PDB entry 7NAU | electron microscopy, 3.78 A resolution | chains A and C of the 21 polymer chains in the assembly

Chain A:
Molecule: 16S rRNA
Source organism: Escherichia coli (strain K12)
Sequence (1542 nucleotides; numbered 1 to 1542; the number before each row is that of its first residue):
     1 AAAUUGAAGAGUUUGAUCAUGGCUCAGAUUGAACGCUGGCGGCAGGCCUA
    51 ACACAUGCAAGUCGAACGGUAACAGGAAGAAGCUUGCUUCUUUGCUGACG
   101 AGUGGCGGACGGGUGAGUAAUGUCUGGGAAACUGCCUGAUGGAGGGGGAU
   151 AACUACUGGAAACGGUAGCUAAUACCGCAUAACGUCGCAAGACCAAAGAG
   201 GGGGACCUUCGGGCCUCUUGCCAUCGGAUGUGCCCAGAUGGGAUUAGCUA
   251 GUAGGUGGGGUAACGGCUCACCUAGGCGACGAUCCCUAGCUGGUCUGAGA
   301 GGAUGACCAGCCACACUGGAACUGAGACACGGUCCAGACUCCUACGGGAG
   351 GCAGCAGUGGGGAAUAUUGCACAAUGGGCGCAAGCCUGAUGCAGCCAUGC
   401 CGCGUGUAUGAAGAAGGCCUUCGGGUUGUAAAGUACUUUCAGCGGGGAGG
   451 AAGGGAGUAAAGUUAAUACCUUUGCUCAUUGACGUUACCCGCAGAAGAAG
   501 CACCGGCUAACUCCGUGCCAGCAGCCXCGGUAAUACGGAGGGUGCAAGCG
   551 UUAAUCGGAAUUACUGGGCGUAAAGCGCACGCAGGCGGUUUGUUAAGUCA
   601 GAUGUGAAAUCCCCGGGCUCAACCUGGGAACUGCAUCUGAUACUGGCAAG
   651 CUUGAGUCUCGUAGAGGGGGGUAGAAUUCCAGGUGUAGCGGUGAAAUGCG
   701 UAGAGAUCUGGAGGAAUACCGGUGGCGAAGGCGGCCCCCUGGACGAAGAC
   751 UGACGCUCAGGUGCGAAAGCGUGGGGAGCAAACAGGAUUAGAUACCCUGG
   801 UAGUCCACGCCGUAAACGAUGUCGACUUGGAGGUUGUGCCCUUGAGGCGU
   851 GGCUUCCGGAGCUAACGCGUUAAGUCGACCGCCUGGGGAGUACGGCCGCA
   901 AGGUUAAAACUCAAAUGAAUUGACGGGGGCCCGCACAAGCGGUGGAGCAU
   951 GUGGUUUAAUUCGAUGXAACGCGAAGAACCUUACCUGGUCUUGACAUCCA
  1001 CGGAAGUUUUCAGAGAUGAGAAUGUGCCUUCGGGAACCGUGAGACAGGUG
  1051 CUGCAUGGCUGUCGUCAGCUCGUGUUGUGAAAUGUUGGGUUAAGUCCCGC
  1101 AACGAGCGCAACCCUUAUCCUUUGUUGCCAGCGGUCCGGCCGGGAACUCA
  1151 AAGGAGACUGCCAGUGAUAAACUGGAGGAAGGUGGGGAUGACGUCAAGUC
  1201 AUCAUGGCCCUUACGACCAGGGCUACACACGUGCUACAAUGGCGCAUACA
  1251 AAGAGAAGCGACCUCGCGAGAGCAAGCGGACCUCAUAAAGUGCGUCGUAG
  1301 UCCGGAUUGGAGUCUGCAACUCGACUCCAUGAAGUCGGAAUCGCUAGUAA
  1351 UCGUGGAUCAGAAUGCCACGGUGAAUACGUUCCCGGGCCUUGUACACACC
  1401 GCCCGUXACACCAUGGGAGUGGGUUGCAAAAGAAGUAGGUAGCUUAACCU
  1451 UCGGGAGGGCGCUUACCACUUUGUGAUUCAUGACUGGGGUGAAGUCGUAA
  1501 CAAGGUAACCGUAGGGGAACCUGCGGUUGGAUCACCUCCUUA
Unresolved in the structure: 1401-1408, 1492-1501, 1541-1542
Modified residues: PSU (pseudouridine-5'-monophosphate) at position 516, G7M (N7-methyl-guanosine-5'-monophosphate) at position 527, 2MG (2N-methylguanosine-5'-monophosphate) at position 966, 5MC (5-methylcytidine-5'-monophosphate) at position 967, 2MG (2N-methylguanosine-5'-monophosphate) at position 1207, 4OC (4n,o2'-methylcytidine-5'-monophosphate) at position 1402, 5MC (5-methylcytidine-5'-monophosphate) at position 1407, UR3 (3-methyluridine-5'-monophoshate) at position 1498, 2MG (2N-methylguanosine-5'-monophosphate) at position 1516, MA6 (6N-dimethyladenosine-5'-monophoshate) at position 1518, MA6 (6N-dimethyladenosine-5'-monophoshate) at position 1519
Reported in the primary citation:
  - conformationally variable residues (order/disorder transition): A1492 to A1493

Chain C:
Name: 30S ribosomal protein S3
Source organism: Escherichia coli (strain K12)
UniProt: P0A7V3 (RS3_ECOLI); numbering as in UniProt (aligned over 1-233)
Amino-acid sequence (233 residues; each row starts with the number of its first residue):
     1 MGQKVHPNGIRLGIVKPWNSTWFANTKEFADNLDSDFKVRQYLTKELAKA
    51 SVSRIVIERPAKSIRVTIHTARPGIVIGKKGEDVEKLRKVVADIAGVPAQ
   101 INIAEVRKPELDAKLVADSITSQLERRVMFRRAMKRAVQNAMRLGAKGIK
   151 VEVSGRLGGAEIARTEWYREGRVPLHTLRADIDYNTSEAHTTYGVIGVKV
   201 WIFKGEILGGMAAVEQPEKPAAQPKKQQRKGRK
Unresolved in the structure: 1, 213-233
Curated features (UniProtKB/Swiss-Prot):
  - mutagenesis: Arg131 to Lys135 (Decreases mRNA unwinding ability of the ribosome)

Chain A / chain C interface:
Residue-residue contacts - 65 pairs, chain A then chain C:
  U421(A) - Arg126(C)  hydrogen bond to the base
  U531(A) - Glu161(C)  phosphate contact
  A532(A) - Gly159(C)  hydrogen bond to the base
  A532(A) - Glu161(C)  hydrogen bond to the base
  A532(A) - Tyr193(C)  hydrogen bond to the base
  A1055(A) - Arg156(C)  hydrogen bond to the base
  A1055(A) - Glu161(C)  sugar contact
  U1056(A) - Gly155(C)  phosphate contact
  U1056(A) - Arg156(C)  sugar contact
  U1056(A) - Ile162(C)  phosphate contact
  U1056(A) - Ala163(C)  hydrogen bond to the phosphate
  U1056(A) - Val195(C)  hydrogen bond to the sugar
  G1057(A) - Ser154(C)  hydrogen bond to the phosphate
  G1057(A) - Gly155(C)  hydrogen bond to the phosphate
  G1057(A) - Ala163(C)  phosphate contact
  G1057(A) - Glu188(C)  hydrogen bond to the sugar
  G1057(A) - Val195(C)  sugar contact
  G1057(A) - Gly197(C)  phosphate contact
  G1058(A) - Ser154(C)  hydrogen bond to the phosphate
  G1058(A) - Glu188(C)  sugar contact
  G1058(A) - Gly197(C)  phosphate contact
  G1058(A) - Lys199(C)  salt bridge to the phosphate
  C1059(A) - Lys199(C)  salt bridge to the phosphate
  U1060(A) - Gln3(C)  base contact
  G1061(A) - Gln3(C)  hydrogen bond to the base
  U1062(A) - Gly2(C)  base contact
  U1062(A) - Gln3(C)  base contact
  G1106(A) - Arg169(C)  hydrogen bond to the sugar
  G1106(A) - Arg172(C)  salt bridge to the phosphate
  C1107(A) - Arg169(C)  sugar contact
  C1107(A) - Arg172(C)  phosphate contact
  C1107(A) - Val173(C)  sugar contact
  C1107(A) - Pro174(C)  phosphate contact
  G1108(A) - Val173(C)  phosphate contact
  G1108(A) - Pro174(C)  phosphate contact
  G1108(A) - Leu175(C)  hydrogen bond to the phosphate
  G1108(A) - His176(C)  salt bridge to the phosphate
  C1109(A) - His176(C)  salt bridge to the phosphate
  A1111(A) - His176(C)  hydrogen bond to the base
  A1111(A) - Thr177(C)  base contact
  C1112(A) - His176(C)  hydrogen bond to the base
  C1112(A) - Thr177(C)  base contact
  C1112(A) - Leu178(C)  hydrogen bond to the base
  C1112(A) - Arg179(C)  hydrogen bond to the sugar
  C1113(A) - Leu178(C)  sugar contact
  U1189(A) - Val5(C)  phosphate contact
  U1189(A) - His176(C)  sugar contact
  G1190(A) - Gly2(C)  sugar contact
  G1190(A) - Gln3(C)  sugar contact
  G1190(A) - Lys4(C)  phosphate contact
  G1190(A) - Val5(C)  hydrogen bond to the phosphate
  G1190(A) - His176(C)  sugar contact
  A1191(A) - Gly2(C)  hydrogen bond to the phosphate
  A1191(A) - Lys4(C)  salt bridge to the phosphate
  C1192(A) - Lys4(C)  phosphate contact
  G1193(A) - Gly2(C)  hydrogen bond to the base
  G1193(A) - Trp167(C)  hydrogen bond to the phosphate
  A1196(A) - Ile162(C)  base contact
  G1206(A) - Thr192(C)  hydrogen bond to the sugar
  G1206(A) - Tyr193(C)  hydrogen bond to the sugar
  G1206(A) - Gly194(C)  sugar contact
  A1257(A) - Lys27(C)  salt bridge to the phosphate
  C1536(A) - Arg164(C)  hydrogen bond to the sugar
  U1537(A) - Arg164(C)  salt bridge to the phosphate
  C1539(A) - Arg132(C)  salt bridge to the phosphate
Interface residues without a listed pair, chain A (36 interface residues in all): U1065, A1110, A1188, A1204, U1205, 2MG_1207, C1538
Interface residues without a listed pair, chain C (41 interface residues in all): Ile10, Ile14, Glu152, Ala160, Gly171, His190, Thr191, Ile196, Val198

In short:
36 residues of chain A face 41 of chain C across their interface, with 25 hydrogen bonds and 9 salt bridges.
Polar contacts include U421(A)-Arg126(C), A532(A)-Gly159(C) and A532(A)-Glu161(C). UniProt lists 5 mutagenesis
sites on chain C. From the paper: conformational variability at A1492(A).
Here chain A is 16S rRNA and chain C is 30S ribosomal protein S3, both from Escherichia coli (strain K12).
Entry 7NAU (Bacterial 30S ribosomal subunit assembly complex state C (Consensus Refinement)) was determined by
electron microscopy (same publication as 7AF3, 7AF5, 7AF8, 7AFA, 7AFD, 7AFH and 17 further entries).
